Entry 4N0C (X-ray diffraction, 2.90 A resolution); this record covers chains C and D of the 4 polymer chains in the assembly.

Chain C:
Protein: 42F3 VmCh alpha
From: Mus musculus, Homo sapiens
Chain sequence (212 residues; numbered -4 to 207; the number before each row is that of its first residue; numbers below 1 keep their minus sign (Gly-4 is residue -4)):
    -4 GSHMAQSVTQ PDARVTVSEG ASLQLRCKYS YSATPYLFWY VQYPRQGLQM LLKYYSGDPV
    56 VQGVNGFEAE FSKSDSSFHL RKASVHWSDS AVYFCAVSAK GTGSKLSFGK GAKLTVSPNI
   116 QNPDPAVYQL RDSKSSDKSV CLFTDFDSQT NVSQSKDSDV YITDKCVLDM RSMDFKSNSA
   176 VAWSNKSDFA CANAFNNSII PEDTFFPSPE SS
Unresolved in the structure: -4 to -1, 132-133, 189, 198-207
Disulfide bonds: Cys22-Cys90

Chain D:
Protein: 42F3 VmCh beta
From: Mus musculus, Homo sapiens
Chain sequence (243 residues; each row starts with the number of its first residue; numbers below 1 keep their minus sign (Met-1 is residue -1)):
    -1 MGEAAVTQSP RNKVTVTGGN VTLSCRQTNS HNYMYWYRQD TGHGLRLIHY SYGAGNLQIG
    59 DVPDGYKATR TTQEDFFLLL ELASPSQTSL YFCASSDAPG QLYFGEGSKL TVLEDLKNVF
   119 PPEVAVFEPS EAEISHTQKA TLVCLATGFY PDHVELSWWV NGKEVHSGVC TDPQPLKEQP
   179 ALNDSRYALS SRLRVSATFW QNPRNHFRCQ VQFYGLSEND EWTQDRAKPV TQIVSAEAWG
   239 RAD
Unresolved in the structure: -1 to 2
Disulfide bonds: Cys23-Cys91, Cys142-Cys207

Interface between chain C and chain D:
Inter-chain disulfides: Cys161(C)-Cys168(D)
Pairs across the interface - 66 pairs, chain C then chain D:
  Phe33(C) - Pro97(D)
  Phe33(C) - Gly98(D)
  Tyr35(C) - Gly98(D)  hydrogen bond (side chain-backbone)
  Tyr35(C) - Gln99(D)
  Tyr35(C) - Leu100(D)  hydrogen bond (side chain-backbone)
  Tyr35(C) - Phe102(D)  hydrophobic
  Gln37(C) - Gln37(D)  hydrogen bond
  Gln41(C) - Phe90(D)
  Gly42(C) - Phe90(D)
  Gly42(C) - Gly103(D)
  Leu43(C) - Leu43(D)  hydrophobic
  Leu43(C) - Phe102(D)
  Met45(C) - Gly98(D)
  Met45(C) - Gln99(D)
  Lys48(C) - Gln99(D)
  Tyr50(C) - Pro97(D)  hydrogen bond (side chain-backbone)
  Tyr50(C) - Gln99(D)  hydrogen bond
  Phe89(C) - Gln37(D)
  Phe89(C) - Leu43(D)  hydrophobic
  Ser99(C) - Tyr31(D)
  Ser99(C) - Tyr33(D)  hydrogen bond (backbone-side chain)
  Lys100(C) - Leu45(D)
  Lys100(C) - Tyr48(D)
  Lys100(C) - Asp59(D)  salt bridge
  Leu101(C) - Tyr35(D)
  Leu101(C) - Gly98(D)
  Phe103(C) - Tyr35(D)  hydrophobic
  Phe103(C) - Leu43(D)
  Phe103(C) - Phe102(D)  hydrophobic
  Lys105(C) - Gly40(D)  hydrogen bond (side chain-backbone)
  Lys105(C) - His41(D)
  Lys105(C) - Gly42(D)  hydrogen bond (backbone-backbone)
  Asp119(C) - His134(D)  salt bridge
  Tyr123(C) - Ser128(D)
  Tyr123(C) - Ala130(D)  hydrophobic
  Leu125(C) - Phe125(D)  hydrophobic
  Leu125(C) - Glu126(D)
  Leu125(C) - Val141(D)  hydrophobic
  Arg126(C) - Phe125(D)
  Arg126(C) - Glu126(D)  hydrogen bond (backbone-backbone)
  Asp127(C) - Val124(D)
  Asp127(C) - Phe125(D)
  Ser128(C) - Val124(D)  hydrogen bond (side chain-backbone)
  Ser128(C) - Glu126(D)
  Ser128(C) - Glu235(D)  hydrogen bond (side chain-backbone)
  Lys129(C) - Ala123(D)
  Val135(C) - Phe125(D)  hydrophobic
  Thr139(C) - Arg192(D)  hydrogen bond
  Asp140(C) - Thr135(D)
  Asp140(C) - Arg192(D)  salt bridge
  Thr158(C) - Asp170(D)
  Thr158(C) - Arg190(D)  hydrogen bond
  Cys161(C) - Cys168(D)  disulfide
  Cys161(C) - Thr169(D)
  Cys161(C) - Arg190(D)
  Val162(C) - Cys168(D)  hydrogen bond (backbone-side chain)
  Leu163(C) - Cys168(D)  hydrophobic
  Leu163(C) - Arg192(D)
  Asp164(C) - Ser165(D)
  Asp164(C) - Gly166(D)  hydrogen bond (backbone-backbone)
  Met165(C) - Lys137(D)
  Met165(C) - Arg192(D)
  Arg166(C) - Ser165(D)
  Phe170(C) - Lys137(D)
  Ser172(C) - Arg192(D)  hydrogen bond
  Ser174(C) - Arg190(D)
Interface residues without a listed pair, chain C (44 interface residues in all): Arg40, Gln44, Gly98, Gly104, Ser134, Tyr156, Asp159, Val176, Trp178
Interface residues without a listed pair, chain D (48 interface residues in all): Ile57, Gly58, Val122, Pro127, Thr139, Leu143, Thr145, His164, Val167, Glu176, Ser188, Ala236

Overview:
44 residues of chain C and 48 residues of chain D are in contact; the contacts include 1 disulfide bond, 16
hydrogen bonds and 3 salt bridges. Polar pairs include Lys100(C)-Asp59(D), Asp119(C)-His134(D) and
Asp140(C)-Arg192(D).
Chain C is 42F3 VmCh alpha and chain D is 42F3 VmCh beta, both from Mus musculus, Homo sapiens; the structure,
42F3 TCR pCPE3/H-2Ld complex, was determined by X-ray diffraction, deposited together with 4MVB, 4MXQ, 4N5E
and 4MS8.
